PDB entry 8HX9 | X-ray diffraction, 2.03 A resolution | chains A and B

# Chain A (and B)
Protein: 4-amino-4-deoxychorismate synthase
From: Streptomyces venezuelae
Notes: EC 2.6.1.85; chain B of this document is another copy of the same molecule, construct and numbering; everything in this record applies to it too
UniProt: Q6L8Q5 (Q6L8Q5_STRVZ); residues 1-686 here = UniProt positions 1-686
Amino-acid sequence (702 residues; numbered -15 to 686; the number before each row is that of its first residue; numbers below 1 keep their minus sign (Met-15 is residue -15)):
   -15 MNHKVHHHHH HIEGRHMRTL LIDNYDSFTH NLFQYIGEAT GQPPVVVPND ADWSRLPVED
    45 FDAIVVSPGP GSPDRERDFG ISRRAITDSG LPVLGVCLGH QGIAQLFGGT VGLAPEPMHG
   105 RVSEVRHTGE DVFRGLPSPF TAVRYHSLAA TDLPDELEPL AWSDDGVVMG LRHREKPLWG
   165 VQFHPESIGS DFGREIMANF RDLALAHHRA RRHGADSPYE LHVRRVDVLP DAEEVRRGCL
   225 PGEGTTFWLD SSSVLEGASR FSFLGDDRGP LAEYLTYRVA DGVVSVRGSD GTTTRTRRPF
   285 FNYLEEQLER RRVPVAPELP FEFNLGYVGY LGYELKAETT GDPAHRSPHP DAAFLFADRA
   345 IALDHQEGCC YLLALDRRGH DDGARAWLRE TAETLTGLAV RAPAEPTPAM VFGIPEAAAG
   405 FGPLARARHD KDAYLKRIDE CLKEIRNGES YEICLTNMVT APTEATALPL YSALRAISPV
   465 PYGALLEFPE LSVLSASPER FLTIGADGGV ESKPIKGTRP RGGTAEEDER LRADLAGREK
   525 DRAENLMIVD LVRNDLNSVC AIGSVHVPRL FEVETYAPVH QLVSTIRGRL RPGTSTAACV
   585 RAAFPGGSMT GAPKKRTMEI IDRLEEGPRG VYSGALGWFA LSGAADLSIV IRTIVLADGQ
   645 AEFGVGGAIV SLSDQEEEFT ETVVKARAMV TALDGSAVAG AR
Not modelled in the structure: -15 to -2, 53-67, 83-101, 131-138, 196-199, 388-389, 679-686 (chain B: -15 to -2, 389-403, 679-686)
Modified residues: Cys81 (cysteinesulfonic acid; OCS)
Sequence notes: initiating methionine (-15); expression tag (-14 to 0)
Bound ions: Mg2+ site 1: Ser174, Asp175; Mg2+ site 2: Glu665 (together with Chorismic Acid)
Ligand contacts:
  - Chorismic Acid (ISJ; (3R,4R)-3-[(1-carboxyethenyl)oxy]-4-hydroxycyclohexa-1,5-diene-1-carboxylic acid): Cys438, Thr440, Glu483, Ile499, Lys500, Gly501, Thr502, Glu528, Gln565, Ser592, Met593, Tyr616, Ile635, Arg636, Gly648, Val649, Gly650, Gly651, Ala652, Glu665, Lys669
  - tryptophan (TRP): Leu233, Asp234, Ser235, Ser243, Arg244, Phe245, Phe247, Pro465, Tyr466, Gly467, Ala468, Leu620, Gly621, Trp622, Asp630, Ser632

# Interface between chain A and chain B
Pairs across the interface (104):
  His0(A) - Phe17(B)
  Asp10(A) - Tyr435(B)
  Asp10(A) - Pro597(B)
  Asp10(A) - Arg600(B)  salt bridge
  Ser11(A) - Leu535(B)
  Ser11(A) - Asn538(B)
  Ser11(A) - Pro597(B)
  Phe12(A) - Tyr435(B)  hydrophobic
  Phe12(A) - Asn538(B)  hydrogen bond (backbone-side chain)
  Thr13(A) - Asn538(B)  hydrogen bond (backbone-side chain)
  His14(A) - Asn538(B)  hydrogen bond (backbone-side chain)
  His14(A) - Asn541(B)
  His14(A) - Ser542(B)
  Asn15(A) - Asp534(B)  hydrogen bond (side chain-backbone)
  Asn15(A) - Arg537(B)
  Asn15(A) - Asn538(B)  hydrogen bond (backbone-side chain)
  Asn15(A) - Asn541(B)  hydrogen bond
  Phe17(A) - Ile546(B)  hydrophobic
  Phe17(A) - Arg575(B)
  Gln18(A) - Asn541(B)  hydrogen bond
  Gln18(A) - Ile546(B)
  Gln18(A) - Gly547(B)
  Gln18(A) - Val549(B)  hydrogen bond (side chain-backbone)
  Tyr19(A) - Arg537(B)
  Gly21(A) - Gly21(B)
  Gly21(A) - Gly25(B)
  Glu22(A) - Glu22(B)
  Glu22(A) - Gly547(B)
  Gly25(A) - Gly21(B)
  Gly25(A) - Gly25(B)
  Gly25(A) - Pro27(B)
  Gln26(A) - Pro27(B)
  Pro27(A) - Gly25(B)
  Pro27(A) - Gln26(B)
  Pro27(A) - Ile546(B)  hydrophobic
  His103(A) - Ile429(B)
  His103(A) - Met531(B)
  His103(A) - Ser655(B)
  Gly104(A) - Ala527(B)
  Gly104(A) - Met531(B)
  Val127(A) - Leu530(B)  hydrophobic
  Tyr129(A) - Tyr435(B)  hydrophobic
  Tyr129(A) - Met531(B)
  Tyr129(A) - Asp534(B)  hydrogen bond
  His130(A) - Tyr435(B)
  Glu170(A) - Arg537(B)  hydrogen bond (backbone-side chain)
  Ser171(A) - Leu530(B)
  Ser171(A) - Asp534(B)  hydrogen bond
  Ser171(A) - Arg537(B)
  Ile172(A) - Val533(B)  hydrophobic
  Ile172(A) - Asp534(B)  hydrogen bond (backbone-side chain)
  Ile172(A) - Arg537(B)
  Ile172(A) - Val551(B)  hydrophobic
  Ile429(A) - His103(B)
  Gly432(A) - Pro54(B)
  Glu433(A) - Pro54(B)
  Glu433(A) - Gly55(B)
  Glu433(A) - Glu60(B)
  Ser434(A) - Pro54(B)
  Tyr435(A) - Phe12(B)  hydrophobic
  Tyr435(A) - Gly53(B)  hydrogen bond (side chain-backbone)
  Tyr435(A) - Pro54(B)
  Tyr435(A) - Tyr129(B)  hydrophobic
  Tyr435(A) - His130(B)  hydrogen bond
  Ala527(A) - Met102(B)  hydrophobic
  Ala527(A) - His103(B)
  Ala527(A) - Gly104(B)
  Leu530(A) - Ser171(B)
  Leu530(A) - Gly173(B)
  Met531(A) - Tyr129(B)  hydrophobic
  Asp534(A) - Asn15(B)  hydrogen bond (backbone-side chain)
  Asp534(A) - Tyr129(B)  hydrogen bond
  Asp534(A) - Ser171(B)  hydrogen bond
  Asp534(A) - Ile172(B)  hydrogen bond (side chain-backbone)
  Arg537(A) - Asn15(B)
  Arg537(A) - Tyr19(B)
  Arg537(A) - Glu170(B)  hydrogen bond (side chain-backbone)
  Arg537(A) - Ser171(B)
  Arg537(A) - Ile172(B)
  Asn538(A) - Asp10(B)  hydrogen bond (side chain-backbone)
  Asn538(A) - Ser11(B)  hydrogen bond (side chain-backbone)
  Asn538(A) - Phe12(B)
  Asn538(A) - Thr13(B)  hydrogen bond (side chain-backbone)
  Asn538(A) - His14(B)  hydrogen bond (side chain-backbone)
  Asn538(A) - Asn15(B)  hydrogen bond (backbone-side chain)
  Asn541(A) - His14(B)
  Asn541(A) - Asn15(B)  hydrogen bond
  Asn541(A) - Gln18(B)  hydrogen bond
  Ser542(A) - His14(B)
  Ile546(A) - Phe17(B)  hydrophobic
  Ile546(A) - Gln18(B)
  Gly547(A) - Glu22(B)
  Val549(A) - Gln18(B)  hydrogen bond (backbone-side chain)
  Val551(A) - Ile172(B)  hydrophobic
  Arg575(A) - Phe17(B)
  Pro597(A) - Ser11(B)
  Pro597(A) - Pro54(B)
  Lys599(A) - Tyr9(B)
  Arg600(A) - Tyr9(B)
  Arg600(A) - Pro54(B)
  Arg600(A) - Gly55(B)  hydrogen bond (side chain-backbone)
  Arg600(A) - Pro57(B)
  Glu603(A) - Tyr9(B)  hydrogen bond
  Ser655(A) - His103(B)
Interface residues without a listed pair, chain A (54 interface residues in all): Tyr9, Pro52, Val106, Gly173, Glu523, Lys524, Val533, Leu656
Interface residues without a listed pair, chain B (52 interface residues in all): Ser56, Val127, Ala596

# In short
54 residues of chain A face 52 of chain B across their interface; the contacts include 29 hydrogen bonds and 1
salt bridge. Polar contacts include Asp10(A)-Arg600(B), Phe12(A)-Asn538(B) and Thr13(A)-Asn538(B). Ligands of
chain A: tryptophan and Chorismic Acid.
Chain A and chain B are both 4-amino-4-deoxychorismate synthase (Streptomyces venezuelae); the structure,
Crystal structure of 4-amino-4-deoxychorismate synthase from Streptomyces venezuelae with chorismate, was
determined by X-ray diffraction together with 8HX6 from the same study.
